PDB entry 8VKQ | electron microscopy, 4.60 A resolution (low resolution: residue-level contacts below are approximate; hydrogen-bond / salt-bridge calls are withheld) | chains T and AA of the 204 polymer chains in the assembly

== Chain T (and AA) ==
Molecule: Flagellar motor switch protein FliG
Organism: Salmonella enterica subsp. enterica serovar Typhimurium
Notes: chain AA of this document is another copy of the same molecule, construct and numbering; everything in this record applies to it too
UniProtKB: P0A1J9 (FLIG_SALTY); residues 1-331 here = UniProt positions 1-331
Sequence (331 residues; each row starts with the number of its first residue):
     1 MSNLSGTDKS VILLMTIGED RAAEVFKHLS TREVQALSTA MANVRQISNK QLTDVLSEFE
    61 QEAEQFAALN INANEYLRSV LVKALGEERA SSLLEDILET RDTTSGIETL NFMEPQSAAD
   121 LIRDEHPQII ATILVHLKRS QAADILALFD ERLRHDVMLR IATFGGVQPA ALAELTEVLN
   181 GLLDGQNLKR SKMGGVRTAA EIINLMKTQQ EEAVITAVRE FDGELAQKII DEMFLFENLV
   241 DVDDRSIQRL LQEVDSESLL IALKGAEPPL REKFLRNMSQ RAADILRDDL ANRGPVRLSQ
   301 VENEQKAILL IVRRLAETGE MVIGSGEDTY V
Not modelled in the structure: 1-2, 169-171, 325-331
Swiss-Prot annotation at these positions:
  - motif: Glu125 to Gln128 (Part of the EHPQR-motif)
  - site: Arg160 (Part of the EHPQR-motif)

== Chain T / chain AA interface ==
Residue-residue contacts - 26 pairs, chain T then chain AA:
  Gln65(T) - Ser48(AA)
  Ala67(T) - Ile47(AA)
  Ala67(T) - Ser48(AA)
  Ala67(T) - Asn49(AA)
  Ala68(T) - Arg45(AA)
  Ala68(T) - Ile47(AA)
  Asn70(T) - Arg45(AA)
  Asn72(T) - Met41(AA)
  Val80(T) - Glu19(AA)
  Val80(T) - Ala23(AA)
  Leu81(T) - Ala23(AA)
  Ala84(T) - Asp20(AA)
  Ala84(T) - Ala23(AA)
  Ala84(T) - Glu24(AA)
  Arg139(T) - Glu201(AA)
  Arg139(T) - Leu205(AA)
  Ser140(T) - Leu205(AA)
  Ala142(T) - Ile202(AA)
  Ala143(T) - Ile202(AA)
  Ala143(T) - Leu205(AA)
  Ala143(T) - Met206(AA)
  Ala147(T) - Lys207(AA)
  His155(T) - Ala217(AA)
  Ile161(T) - Ala199(AA)
  Phe164(T) - Gly194(AA)
  Val167(T) - Ser191(AA)
Also at the interface, not in a pair above, chain T (25 interface residues in all): Leu85, Leu93, Val135, Leu146, Glu151, Arg154, Met158, Ala162
Also at the interface, not in a pair above, chain AA (24 interface residues in all): Gln35, Arg190, Thr198, Gln210, Ala213, Val214

== In short ==
The interface between chain T and chain AA involves 25 residues on one side and 24 on the other.
Both chains are Flagellar motor switch protein FliG (Salmonella enterica subsp. enterica serovar Typhimurium).
Entry 8VKQ (CW Flagellar Switch Complex - FliF, FliG, FliM, and FliN forming the C-ring from Salmonella) was
determined by electron microscopy (same publication as 8T8P, 8VIB, 8VID and 8VKR).
